PDB entry 6P3M | X-ray diffraction, 1.80 A resolution | chain A

Chain A:
Name: tetrahydroprotoberberine N-methyltransferase
From: Glaucium flavum
Notes: EC 2.1.1.122
Chain sequence (383 residues; each row starts with the number of its first residue; numbers below 1 keep their minus sign (Met-24 is residue -24)):
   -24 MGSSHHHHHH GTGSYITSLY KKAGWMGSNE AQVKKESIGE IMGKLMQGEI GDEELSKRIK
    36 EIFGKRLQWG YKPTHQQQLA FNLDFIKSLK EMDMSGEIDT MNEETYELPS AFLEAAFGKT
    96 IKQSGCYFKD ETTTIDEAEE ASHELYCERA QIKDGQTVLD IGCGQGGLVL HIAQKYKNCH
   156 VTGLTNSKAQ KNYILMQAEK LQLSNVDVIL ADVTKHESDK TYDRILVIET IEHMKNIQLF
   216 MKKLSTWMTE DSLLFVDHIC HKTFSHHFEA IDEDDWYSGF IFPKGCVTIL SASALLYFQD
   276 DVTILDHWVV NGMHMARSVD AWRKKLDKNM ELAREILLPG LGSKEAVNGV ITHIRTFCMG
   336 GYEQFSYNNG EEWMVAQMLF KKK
Not modelled in the structure: -24 to 10, 69-80
Ligand contacts: S-adenosylhomocysteine (SAH): Lys97, Gln98, Ser99, Gly137, Cys138, Gly139, Leu159, Thr160, Asn161, Gln165, Ala186, Asp187, Val188, Thr189, Ile203, Glu204, Thr205, His208, Met209
From the paper describing this entry:
  - binding site for sulfate ion: Arg41
  - mutagenesis - E204A, E207A, H328A (5-fold), I329A (>10-fold), F332A (>10-fold), F340Y: decreased catalytic activity on stylopine
  - mutagenesis - R41A (>2-fold), H328A (2-fold): increased catalytic activity on THP
  - mutagenesis - E204A, E207A (20% activity), H328A (2-fold), I329A (>10-fold), F332A (>10-fold), F340Y: decreased catalytic activity on scoulerine
  - mutagenesis - E204A, E207A, I329A (>10-fold), F332A (>10-fold): decreased catalytic activity on THP
  - mutagenesis - H208A, M290P: decreased catalytic activity on protoberberine substrates
  - mutagenesis - M290P, F340Y: unchanged catalytic activity on pavine
  - mutagenesis - F340Y: increased catalytic activity on tetrahydropalmatine
  - mutagenesis - E204A/M290P/F340Y: decreased catalytic activity on stylopine, THP, and scoulerine
  - mutagenesis - E204A/M290P/F340Y: decreased catalytic activity on pavine
  - mutagenesis - R41A (>2-fold): increased catalytic activity on scoulerine
  - mutagenesis - R41A: unchanged catalytic activity on stylopine
  - mutagenesis - E204A/E207A, E204A/H208A, E207A/H208A: decreased catalytic activity
  - mutagenesis - Y81A (2-5-fold), Y81F (2-5-fold), Y81R (2-5-fold): decreased catalytic activity on all three substrates
  - conformationally variable residues (order/disorder transition): Asp68 to Thr80
  - catalytic residues: Tyr81, His208 (proposed by the authors, not directly observed)
  - catalytic residues: Glu204, Glu207

Summary:
Ligands of chain A: S-adenosylhomocysteine. The paper reports catalytic residues Tyr81, His208 and Glu204
among others; E204A, E207A and H328A, among others, reduce catalytic activity on stylopine; 16 substitutions
were tested in all.
Chain A is tetrahydroprotoberberine N-methyltransferase (Glaucium flavum); the structure,
Tetrahydroprotoberberine N-methyltransferase in complex with S-adenosylhomocysteine, was determined by X-ray
diffraction together with 6P3O from the same study.
